Entry 5F6L (X-ray diffraction, 1.90 A resolution); this record covers chains J and A of the 3 polymer chains in the assembly.

[Chain J]
Name: Retinoblastoma-binding protein 5
Organism: Homo sapiens
UniProt: Q15291 (RBBP5_HUMAN); residues 330-356 here = UniProt positions 330-356
Amino-acid sequence (27 residues; row label = number of the first residue in the row):
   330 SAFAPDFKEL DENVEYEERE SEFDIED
Disordered / not traced: 330-335, 355-356
Swiss-Prot annotation at these positions:
  - modified residue: Ser350 (Phosphoserine)
From the paper describing this entry:
  - mutagenesis - E347A: decreased catalytic activity on all MLL complexes

[Chain A]
Name: Histone-lysine N-methyltransferase 2A
Organism: Homo sapiens
Notes: EC 2.1.1.43
UniProt: Q03164 (KMT2A_HUMAN); residue numbers follow UniProt; this construct covers 3813-3969
Amino-acid sequence (158 residues; numbered 3812 to 3969; the number before each row is that of its first residue):
  3812 SDLPMPMRFR HLKKTSKEAV GVYRSPIHGR GLFCKRNIDA GEMVIEYAGI VIRSILTDKR
  3872 EKYYDSKGIG CYMFRIDDSE VVDATMHGNA ARFINHSCEP NCYSRVINID GQKHIVIFAM
  3932 RKIYRGEELT YDYKFPIEDA SNKLPCNCGA KKCRKFLN
Disordered / not traced: 3812-3813, 3951-3953
Sequence notes: expression tag (3812); engineered mutation Ile3861 (Asn in Q03164), Leu3867 (Gln in Q03164)
Swiss-Prot annotation at these positions:
  - binding site (S-adenosyl-L-methionine): His3839, Arg3841, Tyr3883, Asn3906, His3907, Asn3958
  - binding site (Zn(2+)): Cys3909, Cys3957, Cys3959, Cys3964
  - modified residue: Cys3882 (S-methylcysteine)
  - mutagenesis: Tyr3858 (Y3858A: Impairs methyltransferase activity toward unmodified or monomethylated H3K4me; Y3858F: Slightly affects methyltransferase activity toward unmodified or monomethylated H3K4me), Arg3864 (R3864A: Disrupts interaction with ASH2L and RBBP5 and nearly abolishes histone methyltransferase activity), Asp3869 (D3869A: Does not affect methyltransferase activity of the enzyme alone or in complex; when associated with A-3872), Arg3871 (R3871A: Slightly affects methyltransferase activity of the enzyme alone, while it impairs methyltransferase activity in complex; when associated with A-3867), Glu3872 (E3872A: Does not affect methyltransferase activity of the enzyme alone or in complex; when associated with A-3869), Tyr3874 (Y3874A: Affects methyltransferase activity of the enzyme alone, while it does not affect methyltransferase activity in complex; when associated with A-3878), Lys3878 (K3878A: Affects methyltransferase activity of the enzyme alone, while it does not affect methyltransferase activity in complex; when associated with A-3874), Cys3882 (C3882A/S: Abolished auto-methylation), Asn3906 (N3906A: Loss of the histone H3 methyltransferase activity. Abolishes interaction with S-adenosyl-L-methionine), Tyr3942 (Y3942A/F: Impairs methyltransferase activity toward unmodified or monomethylated H3K4me; Y3942F: Shifts from a specific monomethyltransferase to a di- and trimethyltransferase activity)
Ion coordination: Zn2+: Cys3909, Cys3957, Cys3959, Cys3964
Small-molecule neighbours: S-adenosylhomocysteine (SAH): Ile3838, His3839, Gly3840, Arg3841, Tyr3883, Arg3903, Phe3904, Ile3905, Asn3906, His3907, Tyr3944, Leu3955, Pro3956, Cys3957, Asn3958, Cys3959, Leu3968
From the paper describing this entry:
  - mutagenesis - N3861I/Q3867L: increased binding to RBBP5-ASH2L
  - binding site for S-adenosylhomocysteine: Tyr3883

[Interface between chain J and chain A]
Contacting residue pairs - 37 pairs, chain J then chain A:
  Phe336(J) with Thr3896(A); Met3897(A); Gly3899(A); Arg3903(A)
  Lys337(J) with Met3897(A), hydrogen bond (backbone-backbone); His3898(A); Gly3899(A), hydrogen bond (backbone-backbone)
  Glu338(J) with Gly3899(A)
  Leu339(J) with Ala3859(A), hydrophobic; Gly3860(A); His3898(A); Gly3899(A), hydrogen bond (backbone-backbone); Asn3900(A)
  Asp340(J) with Lys3824(A), hydrogen bond (backbone-side chain)
  Glu341(J) with Lys3824(A)
  Asn342(J) with Glu3857(A), hydrogen bond; Ala3859(A); Gly3860(A), hydrogen bond (side chain-backbone); Val3862(A); Lys3924(A); His3925(A)
  Val343(J) with Gly3860(A), hydrogen bond (backbone-backbone); Ile3861(A); Val3862(A), hydrogen bond (backbone-backbone)
  Glu344(J) with Val3862(A); Gln3923(A)
  Tyr345(J) with Ile3861(A), hydrophobic; Val3862(A), hydrogen bond (backbone-backbone); Ile3863(A), hydrophobic; Leu3867(A), hydrophobic; Arg3871(A)
  Glu347(J) with Arg3864(A), salt bridge; Leu3867(A)
  Glu351(J) with Leu3867(A); Lys3870(A), salt bridge
  Phe352(J) with Arg3864(A); Ile3866(A), hydrophobic
Interface residues without a listed pair, chain J (14 interface residues in all): Arg348
Interface residues without a listed pair, chain A (24 interface residues in all): Tyr3858, Val3893, Phe3904
From the paper, about this interface:
  - pairs named by the authors: Phe336(J)-Arg3903(A) (pi stacking), Phe336(J)-Phe3904(A) (pi stacking)

[Overview]
Chain J and chain A form an interface of 14 and 24 residues respectively; the contacts include 9 hydrogen
bonds and 2 salt bridges. Polar contacts include Glu347(J)-Arg3864(A), Glu351(J)-Lys3870(A) and
Asp340(J)-Lys3824(A). The authors report pi stacking between Phe336(J) and Arg3903(A) and Phe336(J) and
Phe3904(A). From the paper: a binding site for S-adenosylhomocysteine at Tyr3883(A); E347A of chain J reduces
catalytic activity on all MLL complexes.
Here chain J is Retinoblastoma-binding protein 5 and chain A is Histone-lysine N-methyltransferase 2A, both
from Homo sapiens. Entry 5F6L (The crystal structure of MLL1 (N3861I/Q3867L) in complex with RbBP5 and Ash2L)
was determined by X-ray diffraction together with 5F59, 5F5E and 5F6K from the same study.
